Entry 3OEU (X-ray diffraction, 2.60 A resolution); this record covers chains S and T of the 28 polymer chains in the assembly.

Chain S:
Name: Proteasome component PRE5
Source organism: Saccharomyces cerevisiae
Notes: EC 3.4.25.1
UniProt: P40302 (PSA1_YEAST); the construct lacks a stretch of the UniProt sequence and is renumbered around it, so the offset changes along the chain: 4-60 = UniProt 2-58; 63-180 = UniProt 59-176; 181-204 = UniProt 181-204; 206-208 = UniProt 205-207; 1 more segments
Amino-acid sequence (233 residues; each row starts with the number of its first residue; note: 3 numbers in that range are skipped by the numbering (no residue carries them; nothing is unmodelled there); a row labelled like 180A-180D holds insertion residues (180A, then the next letters in order)):
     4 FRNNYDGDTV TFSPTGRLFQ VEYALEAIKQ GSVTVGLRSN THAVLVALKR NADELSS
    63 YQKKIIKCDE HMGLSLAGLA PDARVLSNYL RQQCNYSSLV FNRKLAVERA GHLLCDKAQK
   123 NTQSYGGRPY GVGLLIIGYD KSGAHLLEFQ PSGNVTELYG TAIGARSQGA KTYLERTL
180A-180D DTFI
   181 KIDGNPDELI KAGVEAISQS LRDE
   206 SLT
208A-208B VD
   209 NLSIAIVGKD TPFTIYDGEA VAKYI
Swiss-Prot annotation at these positions:
  - modified residue: Ser16 (Phosphoserine)
  - cross-link: Lys191 (Glycyl lysine isopeptide (Lys-Gly) (interchain with G-Cter in ubiquitin))

Chain T:
Name: Proteasome component C1
Source organism: Saccharomyces cerevisiae
Notes: EC 3.4.25.1
UniProt: P21242 (PSA3_YEAST); the construct lacks a stretch of the UniProt sequence and is renumbered around it, so the offset changes along the chain: 7-180 = UniProt 7-180; 181-199 = UniProt 184-202; 201-206 = UniProt 203-208; 207-218 = UniProt 211-222; 1 more segments
Amino-acid sequence (242 residues; each row starts with the number of its first residue; note: 1 number in that range is skipped by the numbering (no residue carries it; nothing is unmodelled there); a row labelled like 180A-180C holds insertion residues (180A, then the next letters in order)):
     7 GYDLSNSVFS PDGRNFQVEY AVKAVENGTT SIGIKCNDGV VFAVEKLITS KLLVPQKNVK
    67 IQVVDRHIGC VYSGLIPDGR HLVNRGREEA ASFKKLYKTP IPIPAFADRL GQYVQAHTLY
   127 NSVRPFGVST IFGGVDKNGA HLYMLEPSGS YWGYKGAATG KGRQSAKAEL EKLV
180A-180C DHH
   181 PEGLSAREAV KQAAKIIYL
   201 AHEDNK
206A-206B EK
   207 DFELEISWCS LS
218A-218C ETN
   219 GLHKFVKGDL LQEAIDFAQK EIN
Unresolved in the structure: 7-11

How chain S and chain T interact:
Pairs across the interface - 56 pairs, chain S then chain T:
  Thr12(S) with Arg130(T)
  Val13(S) with Gln23(T); Ser128(T); Val129(T); Arg130(T)
  Thr14(S) with Gln23(T)
  Phe15(S) with Gln23(T), hydrogen bond (backbone-side chain); Tyr26(T); Ala27(T), hydrophobic; Arg130(T); Pro131(T)
  Ser16(S) with Tyr26(T)
  Pro17(S) with Tyr26(T), hydrophobic; Lys29(T)
  Thr18(S) with Lys29(T)
  Gly19(S) with Tyr26(T); Lys29(T); Ala30(T)
  Leu21(S) with Leu81(T), hydrophobic; Arg130(T)
  Glu110(S) with Lys63(T)
  His114(S) with Arg86(T), hydrogen bond
  Cys117(S) with Arg86(T)
  Asp118(S) with Arg86(T), salt bridge; Asn90(T)
  Gln121(S) with Pro83(T); Asp84(T); His87(T), hydrogen bond
  Thr124(S) with Arg130(T), hydrogen bond (backbone-side chain)
  Gln125(S) with His87(T); His123(T); Arg130(T); Phe132(T)
  Tyr127(S) with Ser128(T)
  His147(S) with Lys63(T)
  Ser154(S) with Pro83(T)
  Gly155(S) with Pro83(T)
  Asn156(S) with Ile82(T); Pro83(T)
  Thr158(S) with Asn64(T)
  Glu159(S) with Leu59(T); Val60(T), hydrogen bond (backbone-backbone); Lys63(T); Asn64(T), hydrogen bond (backbone-side chain)
  Leu160(S) with Leu58(T); Leu59(T), hydrophobic; Val60(T)
  Tyr161(S) with Leu58(T), hydrogen bond (backbone-backbone); Leu59(T); Val60(T), hydrophobic; Pro61(T)
  Gly162(S) with Leu58(T)
  Lys173(S) with Leu58(T)
  Leu176(S) with Leu58(T)
  Glu177(S) with Ser56(T), hydrogen bond; Leu58(T)
Other interface residues (no listed pair), chain S (36 interface residues in all): Tyr8, Arg41, Ser126, Ser144, Val157, Leu180, Phe180C
Other interface residues (no listed pair), chain T (28 interface residues in all): Lys57, Asn127, Gly133

In short:
36 residues of chain S face 28 of chain T across their interface; the contacts include 8 hydrogen bonds and 1
salt bridge. Polar contacts include Asp118(S)-Arg86(T), Phe15(S)-Gln23(T) and His114(S)-Arg86(T).
Here chain S is Proteasome component PRE5 and chain T is Proteasome component C1, both from Saccharomyces
cerevisiae. Entry 3OEU (Structure of yeast 20S open-gate proteasome with Compound 24) was determined by X-ray
diffraction, deposited together with 3SDI, 3SDK and 3OEV.
